Entry 8PSS (electron microscopy, 2.83 A resolution); this record covers chains A and V of the 5 polymer chains in the assembly.

[Chain A]
Protein: Polymerase acidic protein (PA-like)
From: Tilapia lake virus
UniProtKB: A0A142I7Z3 (A0A142I7Z3_9VIRU); residue numbers follow UniProt; this construct covers 1-419
Chain sequence (419 residues; each row starts with the number of its first residue):
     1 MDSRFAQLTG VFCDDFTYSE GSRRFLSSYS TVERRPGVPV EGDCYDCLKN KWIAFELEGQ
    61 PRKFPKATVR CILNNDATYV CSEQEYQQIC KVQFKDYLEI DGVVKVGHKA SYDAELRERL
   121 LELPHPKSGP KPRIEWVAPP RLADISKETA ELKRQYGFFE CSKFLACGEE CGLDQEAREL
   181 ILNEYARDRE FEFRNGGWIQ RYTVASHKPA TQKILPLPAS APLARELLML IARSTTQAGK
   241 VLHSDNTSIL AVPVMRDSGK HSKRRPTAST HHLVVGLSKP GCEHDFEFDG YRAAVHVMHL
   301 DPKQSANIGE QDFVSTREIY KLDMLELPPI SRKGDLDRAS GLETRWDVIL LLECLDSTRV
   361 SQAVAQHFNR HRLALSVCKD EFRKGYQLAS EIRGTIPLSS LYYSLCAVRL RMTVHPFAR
Not modelled in the structure: 418-419
Bound ions: Zn2+: Cys161, Cys282, His284, His296

[Chain V]
Molecule: 5' cRNA end - cRNA loop
Sequence (40 nucleotides; numbered 1 to 40; the number before each row is that of its first residue):
     1 CCAAAUUUUA CUCACAAGUC AGGACGUGAG AAAGAUUUGC
Not modelled in the structure: 1-2, 17-40

[Interface between chain A and chain V]
Residue-residue contacts (40):
  Gln200(A) - A3(V)  base contact
  Tyr202(A) - A3(V)  base contact
  Tyr202(A) - U9(V)  stacking on the base
  Tyr202(A) - A10(V)  hydrogen bond to the phosphate
  Val204(A) - A3(V)  hydrogen bond to the base
  Ala205(A) - A3(V)  base contact
  Ala205(A) - A4(V)  base contact
  Ala205(A) - U8(V)  base contact
  Ala205(A) - U9(V)  base contact
  Ser206(A) - U6(V)  hydrogen bond to the base
  His207(A) - U6(V)  hydrogen bond to the base
  His207(A) - U7(V)  stacking on the base
  His207(A) - U8(V)  base contact
  Lys208(A) - U6(V)  hydrogen bond to the base
  Pro209(A) - U6(V)  phosphate contact
  Ala210(A) - U6(V)  hydrogen bond to the phosphate
  Val254(A) - A3(V)  base contact
  Val254(A) - U9(V)  hydrogen bond to the sugar
  Val254(A) - A10(V)  phosphate contact
  Met255(A) - A10(V)  phosphate contact
  Arg256(A) - A10(V)  hydrogen bond to the phosphate
  Lys263(A) - A10(V)  salt bridge to the phosphate
  Lys263(A) - C11(V)  salt bridge to the phosphate
  Ser269(A) - U9(V)  sugar contact
  Thr270(A) - U9(V)  phosphate contact
  Thr270(A) - A10(V)  hydrogen bond to the phosphate
  His271(A) - U8(V)  hydrogen bond to the sugar
  His271(A) - U9(V)  hydrogen bond to the sugar
  Met298(A) - A5(V)  base contact
  His299(A) - A4(V)  phosphate contact
  His299(A) - A5(V)  hydrogen bond to the phosphate
  His299(A) - U9(V)  base contact
  Leu300(A) - A5(V)  base contact
  Ile308(A) - A5(V)  base contact
  Leu355(A) - A5(V)  hydrogen bond to the base
  Asp356(A) - A5(V)  base contact
  Ser357(A) - A5(V)  hydrogen bond to the base
  Arg393(A) - U6(V)  salt bridge to the phosphate
  Gly394(A) - A5(V)  sugar contact
  Pro397(A) - A5(V)  base contact
Also at the interface, not in a pair above, chain A (33 interface residues in all): Thr267, Leu273, Val297, Gln304, Thr358, Thr395, Ile396

[In short]
33 residues of chain A face 9 of chain V across their interface; the contacts include 14 hydrogen bonds, 3
salt bridges and 2 aromatic stacking contacts. Polar contacts include Val204(A)-A3(V), Ser206(A)-U6(V) and
His207(A)-U6(V). Cys161(A), Cys282(A), His284(A) and His296(A) coordinate Zn2+.
Chain A is Polymerase acidic protein (PA-like) (Tilapia lake virus) and chain V is 5' cRNA end - cRNA loop;
the structure, Tilapia Lake Virus polymerase in cRNA pre-initiation state mode B (core-endo only), was
determined by electron microscopy, deposited together with 8PSN, 8PSO, 8PSQ, 8PSU, 8PSX, 8PSZ and 6 further
entries.
